PDB entry 2W2L | X-ray diffraction, 2.50 A resolution | chains A and D

# Chain A
Molecule: D-mandelate dehydrogenase
Organism: Rhodotorula graminis
Reference sequence: Q7LLW9 (Q7LLW9_RHOGR); residues 1-348 here = UniProt positions 1-348
Chain sequence (348 residues; each row starts with the number of its first residue):
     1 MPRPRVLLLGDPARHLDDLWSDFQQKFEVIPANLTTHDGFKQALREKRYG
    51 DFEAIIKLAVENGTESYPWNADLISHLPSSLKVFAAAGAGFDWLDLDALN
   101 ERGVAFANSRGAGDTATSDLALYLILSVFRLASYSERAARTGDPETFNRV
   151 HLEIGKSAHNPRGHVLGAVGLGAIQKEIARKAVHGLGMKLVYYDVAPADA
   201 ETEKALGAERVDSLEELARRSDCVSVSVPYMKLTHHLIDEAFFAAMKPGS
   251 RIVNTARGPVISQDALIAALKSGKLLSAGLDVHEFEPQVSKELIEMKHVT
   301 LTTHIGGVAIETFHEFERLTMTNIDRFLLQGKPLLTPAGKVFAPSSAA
Unresolved in the structure: 347-348
Ligand contacts: NAD (nicotinamide-adenine-dinucleotide): Thr117, Gly170, Leu171, Gly172, Ala173, Ile174, Tyr193, Asp194, Val195, Ala196, Ser227, Val228, Pro229, Tyr230, Met231, Leu233, Thr234, Thr255, Ala256, Arg257, Asp281, Val282, His304, Ile305, Gly306, Gly307

# Chain D
Molecule: D-mandelate dehydrogenase
Organism: Rhodotorula graminis
Reference sequence: Q7LLW9 (Q7LLW9_RHOGR); residues 1-348 here = UniProt positions 1-348
Chain sequence (348 residues; numbered 1 to 348; the number before each row is that of its first residue):
     1 MPRPRVLLLGDPARHLDDLWSDFQQKFEVIPANLTTHDGFKQALREKRYG
    51 DFEAIIKLAVENGTESYPWNADIISHLPSSLKVFAAAGAGFDWLDLDALN
   101 ERGVAFANSRGAGDTATSDLALYLILSVFRLASYSERAARTGDPETFNRV
   151 HLEIGKSAHNPRGHVLGAVGLGAIQKEIARKAVHGLGMKLVYYDVAPADA
   201 ETEKALGAERVDSLEELARRSDCVSVSVPYMKLTHHLIDEAFFAAMKPGS
   251 RIVNTARGPVISQDALIAALKSGKLLSAGLDVHEFEPQVSKELIEMKHVT
   301 LTTHIGGVAIETFHEFERLTMTNIDRFLLQGKPLLTPAGKVFAPSSAA
Unresolved in the structure: 346-348
Sequence notes: conflict Ile73 (Leu in Q7LLW9)
Ligand contacts: NAD (nicotinamide-adenine-dinucleotide): Ala89, Asp114, Thr117, Gly170, Leu171, Gly172, Ala173, Ile174, Tyr193, Asp194, Val195, Ala196, Ser227, Val228, Pro229, Tyr230, Met231, Thr234, Thr255, Ala256, Arg257, Asp281, Val282, His304, Gly306, Gly307

# Chain A / chain D interface
Contacting residue pairs - 127 pairs, chain A then chain D:
  Thr115(A) with Asn160(D); Arg162(D), hydrogen bond
  Ala116(A) with Arg130(D), hydrogen bond (backbone-side chain); Asn160(D), hydrogen bond (backbone-side chain)
  Asp119(A) with Arg130(D); Pro161(D); Leu186(D)
  Leu122(A) with Leu126(D), hydrophobic
  Tyr123(A) with Tyr123(D), hydrogen bond; Leu126(D); Ser127(D); Ala132(D); Glu136(D), hydrogen bond
  Leu126(A) with Asp119(D)
  Arg130(A) with Ala116(D), hydrogen bond (side chain-backbone); Asp119(D); Ile305(D), hydrogen bond (side chain-backbone); Gly306(D), hydrogen bond (side chain-backbone); Val308(D)
  Ala132(A) with Tyr123(D)
  Ser133(A) with Glu136(D), hydrogen bond
  Ser135(A) with Thr302(D); Thr303(D), hydrogen bond; Ile305(D)
  Glu136(A) with Tyr123(D), hydrogen bond; Ser133(D), hydrogen bond; Thr300(D); Leu301(D); Thr302(D)
  Arg137(A) with Arg140(D)
  Ala138(A) with Thr303(D)
  Ala139(A) with Val289(D); Ile294(D); Leu301(D); Thr303(D)
  Arg140(A) with Arg137(D); Ile294(D), hydrogen bond (side chain-backbone); Met296(D); Val299(D), hydrogen bond (side chain-backbone)
  Gly142(A) with Gln288(D), hydrogen bond (backbone-side chain); Ile294(D)
  Pro144(A) with Pro287(D); Gln288(D)
  Phe147(A) with His283(D); Glu286(D); Pro287(D); Val289(D), hydrophobic; Thr303(D); His304(D)
  Asn148(A) with Pro287(D)
  His151(A) with Thr303(D); His304(D), hydrogen bond (side chain-backbone); Val308(D)
  Leu152(A) with Glu61(D)
  Ile154(A) with Ile305(D), hydrophobic; Val308(D), hydrophobic
  Gly155(A) with Val308(D); Ile310(D); Phe313(D)
  Lys156(A) with Ile310(D)
  Ser157(A) with Ile310(D)
  Ala158(A) with Val308(D); Ala309(D); Ile310(D), hydrogen bond (backbone-backbone)
  His159(A) with Ile310(D); Glu311(D), salt bridge
  Asn160(A) with Thr115(D); Ala116(D); Ala309(D); Glu311(D), hydrogen bond (backbone-side chain)
  Pro161(A) with Asp119(D)
  Arg162(A) with Thr115(D)
  His164(A) with Glu311(D)
  Arg180(A) with His184(D), hydrogen bond (side chain-backbone); Gly185(D), hydrogen bond (side chain-backbone)
  Lys181(A) with Gly185(D)
  His184(A) with Arg180(D), hydrogen bond (backbone-side chain)
  Gly185(A) with Arg180(D), hydrogen bond (backbone-side chain); Lys181(D)
  Leu186(A) with Asp119(D)
  His283(A) with Phe147(D)
  Glu286(A) with Phe147(D)
  Pro287(A) with Pro144(D); Phe147(D), hydrophobic; Asn148(D)
  Gln288(A) with Gly142(D), hydrogen bond (side chain-backbone); Pro144(D)
  Val289(A) with Phe147(D), hydrophobic
  Leu293(A) with Arg140(D), hydrogen bond (backbone-side chain)
  Ile294(A) with Ala139(D); Arg140(D), hydrogen bond (backbone-side chain); Gly142(D)
  Met296(A) with Arg140(D), hydrogen bond (backbone-side chain)
  Val299(A) with Arg140(D), hydrogen bond (backbone-side chain)
  Thr300(A) with Glu136(D)
  Leu301(A) with Glu136(D); Ala139(D); Arg140(D)
  Thr302(A) with Ser135(D); Glu136(D)
  Thr303(A) with Ser135(D), hydrogen bond (backbone-side chain); Ala138(D); Ala139(D); Phe147(D); His151(D)
  His304(A) with Phe147(D); His151(D), hydrogen bond (backbone-side chain)
  Ile305(A) with Arg130(D), hydrogen bond (backbone-side chain); Ala132(D), hydrophobic; Ser135(D)
  Gly306(A) with Arg130(D), hydrogen bond (backbone-side chain)
  Val308(A) with Arg130(D); His151(D); Ile154(D), hydrophobic; Gly155(D); Ala158(D)
  Ala309(A) with Ala158(D); Asn160(D)
  Ile310(A) with Gly155(D); Lys156(D); Ser157(D); Ala158(D), hydrogen bond (backbone-backbone); His159(D)
  Glu311(A) with His159(D), salt bridge; Asn160(D), hydrogen bond (side chain-backbone); His164(D)
  Phe313(A) with Gly155(D)
Other interface residues (no listed pair), chain A (64 interface residues in all): Arg14, Leu120, Ser127, Leu131, Val150, Lys291, Gly307
Other interface residues (no listed pair), chain D (61 interface residues in all): Leu120, Leu122, Val150, Lys291, Gly307

# Overview
Chain A and chain D form an interface of 64 and 61 residues respectively; the contacts include 33 hydrogen
bonds and 2 salt bridges. Polar pairs include His159(A)-Glu311(D), Glu311(A)-His159(D) and
Thr115(A)-Arg162(D). Bound to chain A: NAD. Ligands of chain D: NAD.
Here chain A is D-mandelate dehydrogenase and chain D is D-mandelate dehydrogenase, both from Rhodotorula
graminis. Entry 2W2L (Crystal structure of the holo forms of Rhodotorula graminis D- mandelate dehydrogenase
at 2.5A) was determined by X-ray diffraction.
